7KI0 - chains B and R of the 6 polymer chains in the assembly; structure by electron microscopy, 2.50 A resolution.

Chain B:
Name: Guanine nucleotide-binding protein G(I)/G(S)/G(T) subunit beta-1
Source organism: Homo sapiens
UniProtKB: P62873 (GBB1_HUMAN); residue numbers follow UniProt; this construct covers 2-340
Sequence (340 residues; numbered 1 to 340; the number before each row is that of its first residue):
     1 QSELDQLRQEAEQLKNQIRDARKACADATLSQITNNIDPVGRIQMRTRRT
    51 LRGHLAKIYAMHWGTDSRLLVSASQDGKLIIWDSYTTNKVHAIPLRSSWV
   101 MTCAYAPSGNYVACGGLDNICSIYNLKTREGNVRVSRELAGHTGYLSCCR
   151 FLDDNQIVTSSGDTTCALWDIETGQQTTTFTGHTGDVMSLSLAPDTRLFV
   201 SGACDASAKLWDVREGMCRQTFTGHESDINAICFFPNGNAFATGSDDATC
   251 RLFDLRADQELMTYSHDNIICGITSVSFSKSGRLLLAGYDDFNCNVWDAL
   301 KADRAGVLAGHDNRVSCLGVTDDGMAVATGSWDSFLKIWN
Disordered / not traced: 1-2
Sequence notes: expression tag (1)
Swiss-Prot annotation at these positions:
  - modified residue: Ser2 (N-acetylserine), His266 (Phosphohistidine)
  - natural variant: Leu30 (L30F: In MRD42; uncertain significance), Arg52 (R52G: In MRD42), Gly64 (G64V: In MRD42), Asp76 (D76E: In MRD42; D76G: In MRD42), Gly77 (G77S: In MRD42), Lys78 (K78R: In MRD42), Ile80 (I80N: In MRD42; I80T: In MRD42), His91 (H91R: In MRD42; uncertain significance), Ala92 (A92T: In MRD42), Pro94 (P94S: In MRD42), Leu95 (L95P: In MRD42), Arg96 (R96L: In MRD42), 5 further natural variant entries in UniProt

Chain R:
Name: Glucagon-like peptide 1 receptor
Source organism: Homo sapiens
UniProtKB: P43220 (GLP1R_HUMAN); numbering as in UniProt (aligned over 24-463)
Sequence (491 residues; each row starts with the number of its first residue; numbers below 1 keep their minus sign (Met-8 is residue -8)):
    -8 MKTIIALSYIFCLVFADYKDDDDLEVLFQGPARPQGATVSLWETVQKWRE
    42 YRRQCQRSLTEDPPPATDLFCNRTFDEYACWPDGEPGSFVNVSCPWYLPW
    92 ASSVPQGHVYRFCTAEGLWLQKDNSSLPWRDLSECEESKRGERSSPEEQL
   142 LFLYIIYTVGYALSFSALVIASAILLGFRHLHCTRNYIHLNLFASFILRA
   192 LSVFIKDAALKWMYSTAAQQHQWDGLLSYQDSLSCRLVFLLMQYCVAANY
   242 YWLLVEGVYLYTLLAFSVFSEQWIFRLYVSIGWGVPLLFVVPWGIVKYLY
   292 EDEGCWTRNSNMNYWLIIRLPILFAIGVNFLIFVRVICIVVSKLKANLMC
   342 KTDIKCRLAKSTLTLIPLLGTHEVIFAFVMDEHARGTLRFIKLFTELSFT
   392 SFQGLMVAILYCFVNNEVQLEFRKSWERWRLEHLHIQRDSSMKPLKCPTS
   442 SLSSGATAGSSMYTATCQASCSPAGLEVLFQGPHHHHHHHH
Disordered / not traced: -8 to 28, 130-136, 340-343, 424-482
Sequence notes: initiating methionine (-8); expression tag (-7 to 23, 464-482); conflict Phe260 (Leu in P43220)
Cystine bridges: Cys46-Cys71, Cys62-Cys104, Cys85-Cys126, Cys226-Cys296
From the paper describing this entry:
  - mutagenesis - Y145A, L201A, M233A, L384A: decreased signaling in response to semaglutide
  - conformationally variable residues (helix shift, loop rearrangement): Glu139, Met204, Asp215, Gly377
  - mutagenesis - L384A: decreased signaling in response to tasopglutide
  - mutagenesis - Y145A, L201A, M233A, L384A: decreased signaling in response to taspoglutide

Interface between chain B and chain R:
Residue-residue contacts (7):
  Gln44(B) - Glu423(R)
  Arg52(B) - Arg170(R)
  Ala309(B) - Arg419(R)  hydrogen bond (backbone-side chain)
  His311(B) - Arg419(R)  hydrogen bond (backbone-side chain)
  Asp312(B) - His171(R)
  Asp312(B) - Lys415(R)  salt bridge
  Asp312(B) - Arg419(R)  salt bridge
Interface residues without a listed pair, chain B (8 interface residues in all): Arg46, Val307, Gly310
Interface residues without a listed pair, chain R (7 interface residues in all): Glu412, Leu422

In short:
Chain B and chain R form an interface of 8 and 7 residues respectively; the contacts include 2 hydrogen bonds
and 2 salt bridges. Among the polar pairs are Asp312(B)-Lys415(R), Asp312(B)-Arg419(R) and
Ala309(B)-Arg419(R). The paper reports that Y145A, L201A and M233A of chain R, among others, reduce signaling
in response to semaglutide; conformational variability at Glu139(R), Met204(R) and Asp215(R) among others.
Here chain B is Guanine nucleotide-binding protein G(I)/G(S)/G(T) subunit beta-1 and chain R is Glucagon-like
peptide 1 receptor, both from Homo sapiens. Entry 7KI0 (Semaglutide-bound Glucagon-Like Peptide-1 (GLP-1)
Receptor in Complex with Gs protein) was determined by electron microscopy (same publication as 7KI1).
